9UUU - chains B and C of the 6 polymer chains in the assembly; structure by electron microscopy, 3.17 A resolution.

== Chain B ==
Protein: Na(+)-translocating NADH-quinone reductase subunit B
Source organism: Vibrio cholerae O395
Notes: EC 7.2.1.1
UniProt: A5F5X0 (NQRB_VIBC3); residue numbers follow UniProt; this construct covers 1-415
Chain sequence (415 residues; numbered 1 to 415; the number before each row is that of its first residue):
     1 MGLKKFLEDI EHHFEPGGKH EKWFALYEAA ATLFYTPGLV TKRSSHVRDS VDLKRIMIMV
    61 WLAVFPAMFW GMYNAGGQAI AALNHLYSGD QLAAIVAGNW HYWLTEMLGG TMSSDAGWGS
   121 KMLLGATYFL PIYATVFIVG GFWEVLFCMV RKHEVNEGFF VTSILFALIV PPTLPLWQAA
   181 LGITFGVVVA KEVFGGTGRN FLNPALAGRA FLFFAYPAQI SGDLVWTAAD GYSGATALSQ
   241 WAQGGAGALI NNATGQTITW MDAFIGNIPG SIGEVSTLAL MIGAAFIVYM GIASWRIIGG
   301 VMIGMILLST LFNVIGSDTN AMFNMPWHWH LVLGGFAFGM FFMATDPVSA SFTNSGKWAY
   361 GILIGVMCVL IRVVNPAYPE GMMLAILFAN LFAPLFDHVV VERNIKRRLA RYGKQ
Disordered / not traced: 1-30, 414-415
Swiss-Prot annotation at these positions:
  - modified residue: Thr236 (FMN phosphoryl threonine)
  - mutagenesis: Phe185 (F185A: Decreases riboflavin content), Trp226 (W226L: Decreases riboflavin content)
Ligand contacts:
  - FMN (flavin mononucleotide), molecule 1: Ile169, Leu206, Arg209, Phe213, Trp226, Thr236, Ala237, Leu238, Ser239, Pro269, Gly270, Ser271, Glu274, Gly334, Gly335, Phe338, Gly339, Met343, Pro379, Glu380, Gly381, Met382, Met383, Leu384
  - FMN, molecule 2: Phe213, Phe214, Pro217, Ser221, Gly222, Asp223, Gln243, Ala377, Tyr378, Pro379
  - riboflavin (RBF): Ile56, Met57, Val60, Gly158, Val161, Thr162, Leu165, Lys191, Gly196, Thr197, Gly198, Asn200, Leu202, Asn203, Pro204, Ala205, Ile292, Phe342, Met343, Thr345, Asp346, Pro347, Val348, Ser349
What the authors report for this chain:
  - binding site for flavin mononucleotide: Thr236, Ser239 (from molecular simulation)

== Chain C ==
Protein: Na(+)-translocating NADH-quinone reductase subunit C
Source organism: Vibrio cholerae O395
Notes: EC 7.2.1.1
UniProt: A5F5Y7 (NQRC_VIBC3); numbering as in UniProt (aligned over 1-257)
Chain sequence (257 residues; row label = number of the first residue in the row):
     1 MASNNDSIKK TLFVVIALSL VCSIIVSAAA VGLRDKQKEN AALDKQSKIL QVAGIEAKGS
    61 KQIVELFNKS IEPRLVDFNT GDFVEGDAAN YDQRKAAKEA SESIKLTAEQ DKAKIQRRAN
   121 VGVVYLVKDG DKTSKVILPV HGNGLWSMMY AFVAVETDGN TVSGLTYYEQ GETPGLGGEV
   181 ENPAWRAQWV GKKLFDENHK PAIKIVKGGA PQGSEHGVDG LSGATLTSNG VQNTFDFWLG
   241 DMGFGPFLTK VRDGGLN
Disordered / not traced: 1-5, 257
Swiss-Prot annotation at these positions:
  - modified residue: Thr225 (FMN phosphoryl threonine)
  - mutagenesis: His216 (H216L: Decrease in FMN binding), Thr225 (T225L: Loss of FMN binding)
Ligand contacts:
  - Ca2+ (CA): Ala97, His141, Tyr150
  - FMN (flavin mononucleotide): Leu145, Trp146, Glu172, Thr173, Leu176, Gly177, Lys207, Gly223, Ala224, Thr225, Leu226, Thr227

== Interface between chain B and chain C ==
Pairs across the interface (7):
  Pro217(B) - Leu176(C)  hydrophobic
  Ala218(B) - Leu176(C)
  Asp223(B) - Lys207(C)  salt bridge
  Leu224(B) - Ser222(C)
  Pro376(B) - Leu226(C)
  Ala377(B) - Trp146(C)  hydrophobic
  Tyr378(B) - Trp146(C)
Other interface residues (no listed pair), chain B (8 interface residues in all): Ser221
Other interface residues (no listed pair), chain C (6 interface residues in all): Leu145

== Overview ==
8 residues of chain B face 6 of chain C across their interface, with 1 salt bridge. Its one salt-bridged
contact is Asp223(B)-Lys207(C). One flavin mononucleotide molecule is bound between chain B and chain C. Bound
to chain B: flavin mononucleotide and riboflavin. The paper reports a binding site for flavin mononucleotide
at Thr236(B) and Ser239(B).
Here chain B is Na(+)-translocating NADH-quinone reductase subunit B and chain C is Na(+)-translocating
NADH-quinone reductase subunit C, both from Vibrio cholerae O395. Entry 9UUU (Cryo-EM structure of
Na+-translocating NADH-ubiquinone oxidoreductase from Vibrio cholerae reduced by NADH) was determined by
electron microscopy, deposited together with 9U5G, 9UD3, 9UD4, 9UD5, 9UD6, 9UD8 and 4 further entries.
